7ZJZ - chain A; structure by X-ray diffraction, 1.90 A resolution.

[Chain A]
Name: Oligopeptidase B
Organism: Serratia proteamaculans
UniProt: B3VI58 (B3VI58_9GAMM); numbering as in UniProt (aligned over 2-677)
Amino-acid sequence (677 residues; row label = number of the first residue in the row):
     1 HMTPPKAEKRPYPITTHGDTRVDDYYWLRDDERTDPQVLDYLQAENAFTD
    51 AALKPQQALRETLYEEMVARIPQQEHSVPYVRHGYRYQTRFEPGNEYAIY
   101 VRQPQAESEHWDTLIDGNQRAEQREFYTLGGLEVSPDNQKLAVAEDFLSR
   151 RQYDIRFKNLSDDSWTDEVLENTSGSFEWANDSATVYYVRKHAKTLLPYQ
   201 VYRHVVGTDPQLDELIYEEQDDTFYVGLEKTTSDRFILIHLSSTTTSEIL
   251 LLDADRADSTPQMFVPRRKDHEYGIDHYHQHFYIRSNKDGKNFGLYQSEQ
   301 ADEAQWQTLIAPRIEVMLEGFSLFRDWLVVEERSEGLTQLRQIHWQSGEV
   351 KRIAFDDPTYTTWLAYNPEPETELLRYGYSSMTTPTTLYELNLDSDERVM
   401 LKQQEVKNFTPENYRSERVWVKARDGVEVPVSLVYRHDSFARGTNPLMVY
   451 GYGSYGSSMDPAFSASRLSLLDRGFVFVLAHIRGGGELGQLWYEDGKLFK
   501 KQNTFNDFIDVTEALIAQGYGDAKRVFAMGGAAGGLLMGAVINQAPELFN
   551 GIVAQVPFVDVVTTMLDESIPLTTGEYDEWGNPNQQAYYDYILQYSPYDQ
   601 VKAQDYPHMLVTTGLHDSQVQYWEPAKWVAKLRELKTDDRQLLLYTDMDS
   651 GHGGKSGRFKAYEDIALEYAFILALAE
Sequence notes: expression tag (1); engineered mutation Ala532 (Ser in B3VI58)
Residues lining bound ligands:
  - spermine (SPM), molecule 1: Tyr80, Tyr100, Leu129, Gly130, Gly131, Leu132, Tyr366
  - spermine (SPM), molecule 2: His83, Thr232, Ser233, Asp234, Arg235, His277, Tyr278, His279, Gln280, Glu369, Pro370, Glu371
  - spermine (SPM), molecule 3: Glu417, Phe440, Arg442, Ala517, Gln518, Gly519, Tyr520
  - spermine (SPM), molecule 4: Tyr450, Tyr452, Ser457, Met459, Gly531, Ala532, Gln555, Val556, Gln619
What the authors report for this chain:
  - catalytic residues: Asp617, His652
  - contacts within the chain: Val68-Ile71, Glu75-Phe91, Ser149-His652, His76-Lys402, Ile71-Lys407, Asp617-Ser618 (backbone contact)
  - conformationally variable residues (side-chain flip): Arg151, Asp617

[In short]
Chain A binds 4 copies of spermine. The paper reports catalytic residues Asp617 and His652; conformational
variability at Arg151 and Asp617.
Chain A is Oligopeptidase B (Serratia proteamaculans); the structure, catalytically non active S532A mutant of
oligopeptidase B from S. proteomaculans, was determined by X-ray diffraction (same publication as 7YWS and
7YX7).
